PDB entry 7AOI | electron microscopy, 3.50 A resolution | chains A8 and AA of the 83 polymer chains in the assembly

# Chain A8
Name: bL33m
Organism: Trypanosoma brucei
UniProt: A0A3L6L070 (A0A3L6L070_9TRYP); numbering as in UniProt (aligned over 40-181)
Chain sequence (142 residues; numbered 40 to 181; the number before each row is that of its first residue):
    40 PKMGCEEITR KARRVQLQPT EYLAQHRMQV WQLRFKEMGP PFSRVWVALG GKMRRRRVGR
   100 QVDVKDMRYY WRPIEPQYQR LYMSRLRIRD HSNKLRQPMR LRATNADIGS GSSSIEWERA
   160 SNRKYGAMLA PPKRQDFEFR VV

# Chain AA
Molecule: mt-LSU rRNA
Organism: Trypanosoma brucei
Sequence (758 nucleotides; numbered 1 to 1176; 418 numbers in that range are skipped by the numbering (no residue carries them; nothing is unmodelled there); the number before each row is that of its first residue):
     1 AUUUUACCAA UUAAGAAGAA UAUUAUAAUA AUGGGUGUCU UAUAUUUUAA AUAAAUAUUU
    61 AAAUUCCGUG UAGUAAAUUU AUUAUUUGUA UUAUUUAUAU AAUAGGUGUA UUAUAUUUAA
   121 AUUUUAAAUU UGUUGUUUUA UAUUUAGAUA CAUAUUUAUA GAUUAAUAUA UUUAAAUAAU
   181 AUUUUAAAAU UUAUUGAACU GUAAU
   254 GUUACAGUUG U
   270 AUGUACCAAA UAAAUAUAGU AAGAUUAUUU UAGUUGAAUU AAUAAAUAAA UAUUUAUUUU
   330 UCUUUGUAAA UAUUAUGAAC AAUUUAA
   369 UUAACUAAAA UG
   404 UUUGAAUAUU
   445 UAUUUU
   456 UAUAUUUUUA GUAGGUAAAU GAAAAGUAUA AAUGGAUAUA ACUUAAUAUU UAAUAUUUGU
   516 UUAAUGAAAA GUAUUUUAU
   541 AUUGUAUAGU AUUAUUAUAG UGUAUAGUUU UUUAAAAAUA UA
   591 GUUA
   796 AAUAAAGUAU GAAUUAAUAU CAAAAUUUUA AUAAAAAUUA AAAAAUUAAA AUAGGGCAAG
   856 UCCUACUCUC CUUUACAAAG AGAACAUU
   887 AUAUGUAAUU GUAUGUUUGA UUGGGGCAAU ACUAUAUUUA UUUAUAUAGC AUAAGAACUA
   947 UAUUCUUUGA AAUUAUAAAA G
   972 GAGCAGGUUA ACAAGCAU
  1001 GUGUUUCAUC GUC
  1071 UCGUUGUAAA GCAGAUUUGU
  1095 AUAUUUAAUU UUUAUAAUUA AUAAUAAUUA AUAUAAGUAC GCAAGGAUUG AUUAUUGAAA
  1155 AAAGAAAGAA GAAUAUAAUU UA

# How chain A8 and chain AA interact
Pairs across the interface - 119 pairs, chain A8 then chain AA:
  Lys-41(A8) / A500(AA)  sugar contact
  Met-42(A8) / U23(AA)  sugar contact
  Met-42(A8) / U95(AA)  base contact
  Met-42(A8) / U96(AA)  sugar contact
  Arg-52(A8) / A282(AA)  phosphate contact
  Arg-52(A8) / A283(AA)  salt bridge to the phosphate
  Arg-53(A8) / A25(AA)  salt bridge to the phosphate
  Gln-55(A8) / U56(AA)  hydrogen bond to the base
  Thr-59(A8) / U180(AA)  sugar contact
  Tyr-61(A8) / U60(AA)  phosphate contact
  Tyr-61(A8) / A61(AA)  hydrogen bond to the phosphate
  Tyr-61(A8) / G70(AA)  stacking on the base
  Tyr-61(A8) / U71(AA)  base contact
  Leu-62(A8) / U59(AA)  sugar contact
  Leu-62(A8) / U60(AA)  sugar contact
  Leu-62(A8) / A179(AA)  base contact
  Ala-63(A8) / U60(AA)  phosphate contact
  Ala-63(A8) / A61(AA)  phosphate contact
  Ala-63(A8) / G70(AA)  base contact
  Gln-64(A8) / U69(AA)  base contact
  Gln-64(A8) / G70(AA)  hydrogen bond to the base
  Arg-66(A8) / U60(AA)  phosphate contact
  Arg-66(A8) / A61(AA)  salt bridge to the phosphate
  Met-67(A8) / G68(AA)  phosphate contact
  Gln-68(A8) / U65(AA)  hydrogen bond to the base
  Gln-68(A8) / G68(AA)  hydrogen bond to the phosphate
  Val-69(A8) / G68(AA)  phosphate contact
  Lys-75(A8) / U164(AA)  salt bridge to the phosphate
  Lys-75(A8) / A165(AA)  phosphate contact
  Glu-76(A8) / U163(AA)  phosphate contact
  Met-77(A8) / U163(AA)  phosphate contact
  Met-77(A8) / U164(AA)  phosphate contact
  Gly-78(A8) / A162(AA)  phosphate contact
  Gly-78(A8) / U163(AA)  hydrogen bond to the phosphate
  Pro-80(A8) / A174(AA)  base contact
  Phe-81(A8) / A174(AA)  base contact
  Arg-83(A8) / A162(AA)  salt bridge to the phosphate
  Gly-90(A8) / U312(AA)  sugar contact
  Lys-91(A8) / A311(AA)  hydrogen bond to the phosphate
  Lys-91(A8) / U312(AA)  salt bridge to the phosphate
  Arg-93(A8) / G909(AA)  base contact
  Arg-93(A8) / G910(AA)  hydrogen bond to the base
  Arg-93(A8) / G911(AA)  base contact
  Arg-94(A8) / U908(AA)  hydrogen bond to the sugar
  Arg-95(A8) / G910(AA)  hydrogen bond to the base
  Arg-95(A8) / G911(AA)  hydrogen bond to the base
  Arg-96(A8) / A957(AA)  salt bridge to the phosphate
  Val-97(A8) / A957(AA)  hydrogen bond to the base
  Gly-98(A8) / C913(AA)  base contact
  Arg-99(A8) / G910(AA)  salt bridge to the phosphate
  Arg-99(A8) / G911(AA)  salt bridge to the phosphate
  Arg-99(A8) / G912(AA)  base contact
  Arg-99(A8) / C913(AA)  hydrogen bond to the base
  Gln-100(A8) / U312(AA)  base contact
  Gln-100(A8) / G912(AA)  hydrogen bond to the base
  Gln-100(A8) / C913(AA)  base contact
  Gln-100(A8) / U954(AA)  base contact
  Val-101(A8) / C913(AA)  hydrogen bond to the base
  Val-101(A8) / A914(AA)  base contact
  Val-101(A8) / U954(AA)  base contact
  Asp-102(A8) / C913(AA)  hydrogen bond to the sugar
  Lys-104(A8) / U950(AA)  hydrogen bond to the base
  Asp-105(A8) / U312(AA)  base contact
  Asp-105(A8) / G912(AA)  base contact
  Asp-105(A8) / C913(AA)  hydrogen bond to the sugar
  Met-106(A8) / U312(AA)  hydrogen bond to the base
  Arg-107(A8) / A313(AA)  hydrogen bond to the base
  Tyr-108(A8) / A165(AA)  hydrogen bond to the phosphate
  Tyr-109(A8) / U312(AA)  hydrogen bond to the phosphate
  Tyr-109(A8) / A313(AA)  hydrogen bond to the phosphate
  Trp-110(A8) / A165(AA)  hydrogen bond to the phosphate
  Gln-116(A8) / A317(AA)  phosphate contact
  Arg-119(A8) / U340(AA)  salt bridge to the phosphate
  Arg-119(A8) / A341(AA)  salt bridge to the phosphate
  Ser-123(A8) / A341(AA)  phosphate contact
  Arg-126(A8) / U340(AA)  salt bridge to the phosphate
  Ile-127(A8) / A181(AA)  hydrogen bond to the base
  Arg-128(A8) / A179(AA)  phosphate contact
  Arg-128(A8) / U180(AA)  phosphate contact
  Asp-129(A8) / A178(AA)  hydrogen bond to the sugar
  Asp-129(A8) / A179(AA)  sugar contact
  Asp-129(A8) / U180(AA)  phosphate contact
  His-130(A8) / A150(AA)  hydrogen bond to the phosphate
  His-130(A8) / C151(AA)  salt bridge to the phosphate
  His-130(A8) / A181(AA)  base contact
  Ser-131(A8) / C151(AA)  sugar contact
  Asn-132(A8) / A154(AA)  base contact
  Asn-132(A8) / A178(AA)  sugar contact
  Lys-133(A8) / U153(AA)  phosphate contact
  Leu-134(A8) / A154(AA)  phosphate contact
  Leu-134(A8) / A176(AA)  base contact
  Arg-135(A8) / A178(AA)  base contact
  Arg-135(A8) / A179(AA)  hydrogen bond to the base
  Gln-136(A8) / A174(AA)  base contact
  Gln-136(A8) / A175(AA)  base contact
  Arg-139(A8) / A162(AA)  salt bridge to the phosphate
  Arg-141(A8) / A62(AA)  salt bridge to the phosphate
  Ala-142(A8) / A61(AA)  sugar contact
  Ala-145(A8) / U177(AA)  base contact
  Asp-146(A8) / U60(AA)  base contact
  Ser-149(A8) / U60(AA)  base contact
  Ser-149(A8) / U177(AA)  hydrogen bond to the base
  Gly-150(A8) / U59(AA)  base contact
  Glu-155(A8) / U58(AA)  base contact
  Trp-156(A8) / U58(AA)  stacking on the base
  Trp-156(A8) / U59(AA)  base contact
  Arg-158(A8) / U74(AA)  sugar contact
  Ala-159(A8) / U58(AA)  base contact
  Ala-159(A8) / U74(AA)  base contact
  Ser-160(A8) / U74(AA)  hydrogen bond to the base
  Asn-161(A8) / A72(AA)  hydrogen bond to the sugar
  Asn-161(A8) / U74(AA)  hydrogen bond to the base
  Arg-162(A8) / U59(AA)  base contact
  Arg-162(A8) / U71(AA)  hydrogen bond to the sugar
  Arg-162(A8) / A72(AA)  base contact
  Ala-166(A8) / A72(AA)  base contact
  Met-167(A8) / A61(AA)  base contact
  Met-167(A8) / A72(AA)  base contact
  Leu-168(A8) / A61(AA)  sugar contact
Also at the interface, not in a pair above, chain A8 (81 interface residues in all): Ile-47, Gln-57, Pro-58, Gln-71, Gly-89, Arg-111, Pro-115, Met-122, Ile-147, Ser-151
Also at the interface, not in a pair above, chain AA (57 interface residues in all): A22, C67, G73, U182, U342

# In short
81 residues of chain A8 and 57 residues of chain AA are in contact, with 33 hydrogen bonds, 15 salt bridges
and 2 aromatic stacking contacts. Among the polar pairs are Gln-55(A8)/U56(AA), Gln-64(A8)/G70(AA) and
Gln-68(A8)/U65(AA).
Chain A8 is bL33m and chain AA is mt-LSU rRNA, both from Trypanosoma brucei; the structure, Trypanosoma brucei
mitochondrial ribosome large subunit assembly intermediate, was determined by electron microscopy.
